4CN0 - chains A and B; structure by X-ray diffraction, 1.75 A resolution.

Chain A (and B):
Name: Protein AHNAK2
Organism: Homo sapiens
Notes: fragment: pdz domain, residues 108-203; chain B of this document is another copy of the same molecule, construct and numbering; everything in this record applies to it too
UniProt: Q8IVF2 (AHNK2_HUMAN); numbering as in UniProt (aligned over 108-203)
Amino-acid sequence (97 residues; row label = number of the first residue in the row):
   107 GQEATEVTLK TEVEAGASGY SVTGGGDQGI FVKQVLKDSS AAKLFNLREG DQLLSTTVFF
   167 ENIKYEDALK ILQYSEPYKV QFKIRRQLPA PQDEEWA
Unresolved in the structure: 107-108, 196-203 (chain B: 107-110)
Sequence notes: expression tag (107)

Chain A / chain B interface:
Residue-residue contacts (173):
  T111(A) with Q193(B); L194(B), hydrogen bond (backbone-backbone); P195(B)
  E112(A) with R191(B); R192(B); Q193(B), hydrogen bond
  V113(A) with I190(B); R191(B); R192(B), hydrogen bond (backbone-backbone); L194(B), hydrophobic
  T114(A) with I190(B); R191(B)
  L115(A) with F188(B); K189(B); I190(B), hydrogen bond (backbone-backbone)
  K116(A) with F188(B)
  T117(A) with Q187(B), hydrogen bond (backbone-side chain); F188(B), hydrogen bond (backbone-backbone); I190(B)
  E118(A) with V186(B)
  V119(A) with K185(B); V186(B); Q187(B)
  E120(A) with Y184(B); K185(B); V186(B), hydrogen bond (backbone-backbone)
  A121(A) with Y184(B)
  G122(A) with E182(B), hydrogen bond (backbone-backbone); Y184(B), hydrogen bond (backbone-backbone)
  A123(A) with E182(B); F188(B), hydrophobic
  S124(A) with E182(B)
  Y126(A) with L178(B); F188(B)
  V128(A) with Y171(B), hydrogen bond (backbone-side chain); L175(B), hydrophobic; L178(B), hydrophobic
  T129(A) with Y171(B)
  G130(A) with Y171(B)
  G131(A) with I169(B)
  G132(A) with N168(B); I169(B), hydrogen bond (backbone-backbone); Y171(B)
  I136(A) with F166(B), hydrophobic; I169(B), hydrophobic; A174(B), hydrophobic
  F151(A) with V186(B), hydrophobic; F188(B), hydrophobic
  N152(A) with R192(B), hydrogen bond (backbone-side chain)
  L153(A) with I190(B), hydrophobic
  R154(A) with R192(B)
  D157(A) with I190(B); R191(B); R192(B), salt bridge
  Q158(A) with K189(B); I190(B); R191(B), hydrogen bond (backbone-backbone)
  L159(A) with F166(B); K189(B)
  L160(A) with F165(B); F166(B), hydrogen bond (backbone-backbone); K189(B), hydrogen bond (backbone-backbone); R191(B)
  S161(A) with T163(B); V164(B); F165(B); F188(B); K189(B), hydrogen bond (backbone-backbone)
  T162(A) with T162(B); T163(B); V164(B), hydrogen bond (backbone-backbone); F166(B); Q187(B); F188(B)
  T163(A) with S161(B); T162(B); T163(B), hydrogen bond; V186(B); Q187(B), hydrogen bond (backbone-backbone)
  V164(A) with S161(B); T162(B), hydrogen bond (backbone-backbone); S181(B); K185(B)
  F165(A) with L160(B); S161(B); K185(B), hydrogen bond (backbone-backbone)
  F166(A) with I136(B), hydrophobic; L159(B); L160(B), hydrogen bond (backbone-backbone); T162(B)
  E167(A) with K185(B), salt bridge
  N168(A) with G132(B); Y184(B)
  I169(A) with G131(B); G132(B), hydrogen bond (backbone-backbone); I136(B), hydrophobic; Y184(B), hydrophobic
  K170(A) with Y184(B), hydrogen bond (backbone-side chain)
  Y171(A) with V128(B); T129(B); G130(B)
  D173(A) with Y180(B); Y184(B), hydrogen bond
  A174(A) with I136(B), hydrophobic
  K176(A) with Y180(B)
  I177(A) with Y180(B), hydrophobic; S181(B)
  L178(A) with Y126(B); T162(B)
  Y180(A) with D173(B); K176(B); I177(B), hydrophobic; Y180(B), hydrophobic
  S181(A) with V164(B); I177(B)
  E182(A) with G122(B), hydrogen bond (backbone-backbone); A123(B); S124(B)
  Y184(A) with E120(B); A121(B); G122(B); N168(B); I169(B), hydrophobic; K170(B), hydrogen bond (side chain-backbone); D173(B), hydrogen bond
  K185(A) with E120(B); A121(B); V164(B); F165(B), hydrogen bond (backbone-backbone); E167(B), salt bridge
  V186(A) with E118(B); V119(B); E120(B), hydrogen bond (backbone-backbone); F151(B); T163(B)
  Q187(A) with K116(B); T117(B), hydrogen bond (side chain-backbone); V119(B); T162(B); T163(B), hydrogen bond (backbone-backbone)
  F188(A) with K116(B); T117(B), hydrogen bond (backbone-backbone); A123(B), hydrophobic; Y126(B); F151(B), hydrophobic; S161(B); T162(B)
  K189(A) with T114(B); L115(B); Q158(B); L159(B); L160(B), hydrogen bond (backbone-backbone); S161(B), hydrogen bond (backbone-backbone)
  I190(A) with V113(B); T114(B); L115(B), hydrogen bond (backbone-backbone); D157(B); Q158(B); L159(B), hydrophobic
  R191(A) with E112(B); V113(B); D157(B); Q158(B), hydrogen bond; L160(B)
  R192(A) with E112(B); V113(B), hydrogen bond (backbone-backbone); N152(B), hydrogen bond (side chain-backbone); R154(B); D157(B), salt bridge
  Q193(A) with T111(B); E112(B), hydrogen bond
  L194(A) with T111(B), hydrogen bond (backbone-backbone); E112(B)
Interface residues without a listed pair, chain A (62 interface residues in all): G156, L175, P183
Interface residues without a listed pair, chain B (64 interface residues in all): G135, L153, G156, P183
Interface features reported in the paper:
  - interface residues, chain A: V128(A)

Overview:
Chain A and chain B form an interface of 62 and 64 residues respectively, with 41 hydrogen bonds and 4 salt
bridges. Among the polar pairs are D157(A)-R192(B), E167(A)-K185(B) and E112(A)-Q193(B). From the paper: the
interface residue V128(A).
Both chains are Protein AHNAK2 (Homo sapiens). Entry 4CN0 (An intertwined homodimer of the PDZ homology domain
of AHNAK2) was determined by X-ray diffraction.
